6Y9G - chain A; structure by X-ray diffraction, 1.75 A resolution.

== Chain A ==
Name: Ancestral haloalkane dehalogenase AncHLD5
From: synthetic construct
Sequence (304 residues; row label = number of the first residue in the row):
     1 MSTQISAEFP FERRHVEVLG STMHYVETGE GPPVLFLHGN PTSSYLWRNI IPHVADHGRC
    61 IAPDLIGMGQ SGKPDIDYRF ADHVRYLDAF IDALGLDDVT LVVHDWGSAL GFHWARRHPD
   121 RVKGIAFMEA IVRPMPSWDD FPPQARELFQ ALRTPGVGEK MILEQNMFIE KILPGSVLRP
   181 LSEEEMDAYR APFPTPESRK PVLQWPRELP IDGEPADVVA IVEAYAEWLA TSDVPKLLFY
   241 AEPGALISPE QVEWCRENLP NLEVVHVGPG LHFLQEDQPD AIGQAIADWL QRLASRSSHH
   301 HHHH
Not modelled in the structure: 1-9, 166-167, 297-304
What the authors report for this chain:
  - catalytic residues: N40, W106

== Overview ==
From the paper: catalytic residues N40 and W106.
Chain A is Ancestral haloalkane dehalogenase AncHLD5 (synthetic construct); the structure, Crystal structure
of putative ancestral haloalkane dehalogenase AncHLD5 (node 5), was determined by X-ray diffraction (same
publication as 6Y9E and 6Y9F).
